Entry 8RIF (electron microscopy, 2.79 A resolution); this record covers chains 3 and 5 of the 14 polymer chains in the assembly.

[Chain 3]
Protein: DNA replication licensing factor MCM3
From: Saccharomyces cerevisiae
Notes: EC 3.6.4.12
Reference sequence: P24279 (MCM3_YEAST); residue numbers follow UniProt; this construct covers 1-971
Sequence (1006 residues; row label = number of the first residue in the row; numbers below 1 keep their minus sign (Met-34 is residue -34)):
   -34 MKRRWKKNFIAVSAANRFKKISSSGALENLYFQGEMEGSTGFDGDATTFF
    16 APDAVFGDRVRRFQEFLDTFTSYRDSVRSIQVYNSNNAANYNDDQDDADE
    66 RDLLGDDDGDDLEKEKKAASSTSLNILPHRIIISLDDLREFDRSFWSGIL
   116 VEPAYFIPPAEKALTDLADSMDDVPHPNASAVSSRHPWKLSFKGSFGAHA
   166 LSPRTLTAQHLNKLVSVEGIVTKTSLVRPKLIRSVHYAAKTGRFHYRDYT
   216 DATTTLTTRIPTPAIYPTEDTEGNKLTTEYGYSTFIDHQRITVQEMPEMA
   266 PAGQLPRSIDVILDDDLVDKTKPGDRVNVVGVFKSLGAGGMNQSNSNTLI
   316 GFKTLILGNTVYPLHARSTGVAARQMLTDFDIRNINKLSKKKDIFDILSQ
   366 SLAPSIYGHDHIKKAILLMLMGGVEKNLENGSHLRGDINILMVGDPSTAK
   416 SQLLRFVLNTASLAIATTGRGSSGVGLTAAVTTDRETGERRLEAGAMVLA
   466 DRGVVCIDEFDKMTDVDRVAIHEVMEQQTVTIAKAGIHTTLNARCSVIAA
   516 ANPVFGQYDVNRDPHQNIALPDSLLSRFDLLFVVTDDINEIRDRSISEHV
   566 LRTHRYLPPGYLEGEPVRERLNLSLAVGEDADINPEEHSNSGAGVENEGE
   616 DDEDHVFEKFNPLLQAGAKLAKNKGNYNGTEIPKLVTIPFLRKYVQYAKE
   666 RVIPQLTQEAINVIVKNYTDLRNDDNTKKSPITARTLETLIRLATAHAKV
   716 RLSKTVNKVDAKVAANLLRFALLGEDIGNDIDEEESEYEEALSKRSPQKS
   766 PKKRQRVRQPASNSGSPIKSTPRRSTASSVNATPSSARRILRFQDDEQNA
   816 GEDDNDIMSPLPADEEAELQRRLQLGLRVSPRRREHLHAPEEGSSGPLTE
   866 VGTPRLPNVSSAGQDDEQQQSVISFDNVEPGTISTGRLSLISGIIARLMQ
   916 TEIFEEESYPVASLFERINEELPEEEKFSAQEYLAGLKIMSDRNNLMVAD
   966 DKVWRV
Not modelled in the structure: -34 to 15, 54-89, 139-150, 309-314, 593-647, 739-971
Differences from the reference sequence: initiating methionine (-34); expression tag (-33 to 0)
Residues lining bound ligands:
  - ADP (adenosine-5'-diphosphate), molecule 1: Ser370, Ile371, Tyr372, His374, Asp410, Pro411, Ser412, Thr413, Ala414, Lys415, Ser416, Gln417, Ile561, Val565
  - ADP, molecule 2: Leu399, Glu491, Gln492, Arg542, Ala699, Arg700, Glu703
Swiss-Prot annotation at these positions:
  - motif: Ser541 to Asp544 (Arginine finger)
  - binding site (ATP): Gly409 to Ser416
  - modified residue: Ser761 (Phosphoserine), Ser777 (Phosphoserine), Ser781 (Phosphoserine), Thr868 (Phosphothreonine)
  - mutagenesis: Lys415 (K415A: No effect on MCM2-7 complex helicase activity. Loss of MCM2-7 complex helicase activity; when associated with MCM5 A-422. Reduces MCM2-7 complex helicase activity ...)

[Chain 5]
Protein: Minichromosome maintenance protein 5
From: Saccharomyces cerevisiae
Notes: EC 3.6.4.12
Reference sequence: P29496 (MCM5_YEAST); residue numbers follow UniProt; this construct covers 1-775
Sequence (775 residues; row label = number of the first residue in the row):
     1 MSFDRPEIYSAPVLQGESPNDDDNTEIIKSFKNFILEFRLDSQFIYRDQL
    51 RNNILVKNYSLTVNMEHLIGYNEDIYKKLSDEPSDIIPLFETAITQVAKR
   101 ISILSRAQSANNNDKDPENTSMDTDSLLLNSLPTFQLILNSNANQIPLRD
   151 LDSEHVSKIVRLSGIIISTSVLSSRATYLSIMCRNCRHTTSITINNFNSI
   201 TGNTVSLPRSCLSTIESESSMANESNIGDESTKKNCGPDPYIIIHESSKF
   251 IDQQFLKLQEIPELVPVGEMPRNLTMTCDRYLTNKVIPGTRVTIVGIYSI
   301 YNSKNGAGSGRSGGGNGGSGVAIRTPYIKILGIQSDVETSSIWNSVTMFT
   351 EEEEEEFLQLSRNPKLYEILTNSIAPSIFGNEDIKKAIVCLLMGGSKKIL
   401 PDGMRLRGDINVLLLGDPGTAKSQLLKFVEKVSPIAVYTSGKGSSAAGLT
   451 ASVQRDPMTREFYLEGGAMVLADGGVVCIDEFDKMRDEDRVAIHEAMEQQ
   501 TISIAKAGITTVLNSRTSVLAAANPIYGRYDDLKSPGDNIDFQTTILSRF
   551 DMIFIVKDDHNEERDISIANHVINIHTGNANAMQNQQEENGSEISIEKMK
   601 RYITYCRLKCAPRLSPQAAEKLSSNFVTIRKQLLINELESTERSSIPITI
   651 RQLEAIIRITESLAKLELSPIAQERHVDEAIRLFQASTMDAASQDPIGGL
   701 NQASGTSLSEIRRFEQELKRRLPIGWSTSYQTLRREFVDTHRFSQLALDK
   751 ALYALEKHETIQLRHQGQNIYRSGV
Not modelled in the structure: 1, 107-130, 201-203, 304-318, 700-775
Bound ions: Zn2+: Cys183, Cys186, Cys211, Cys236
Residues lining bound ligands:
  - ADP (adenosine-5'-diphosphate), molecule 1: Ser377, Ile378, Phe379, Asp417, Pro418, Gly419, Thr420, Ala421, Lys422, Ser423, Gln424, Ile568, His571, Val572
  - ADP, molecule 2: Leu406, Glu498, Gln499, Ile650, Arg651, Glu654
Swiss-Prot annotation at these positions:
  - motif: Ser548 to Asp551 (Arginine finger)
  - binding site (ATP): Gly416 to Ser423
  - mutagenesis: Lys422 (K422A: Loss of MCM2-7 complex helicase activity)

[How chain 3 and chain 5 interact]
Residue-residue contacts (110; chain 3 residue first):
  Tyr120(3) - Glu246(5)
  Tyr120(3) - Ser247(5)
  Thr172(3) - Asp252(5)
  Ala173(3) - Phe250(5)
  Ala173(3) - Ile251(5)
  Ala173(3) - Asp252(5)  hydrogen bond (backbone-side chain)
  Leu176(3) - Phe250(5)  hydrophobic
  Asn177(3) - His245(5)  hydrogen bond (side chain-backbone)
  Asn177(3) - Glu246(5)
  Asn177(3) - Ser248(5)
  Thr223(3) - Ile243(5)
  Thr223(3) - His245(5)
  Thr223(3) - Glu246(5)
  Arg224(3) - Ile242(5)
  Ile225(3) - Met182(5)  hydrophobic
  Ile225(3) - Arg184(5)
  Ile225(3) - Arg187(5)
  Gln259(3) - Glu461(5)
  Gln259(3) - Phe462(5)  hydrogen bond (side chain-backbone)
  Pro262(3) - Ile509(5)  hydrophobic
  Glu263(3) - Thr511(5)  hydrogen bond
  Ala265(3) - Trp343(5)
  Pro266(3) - Trp343(5)  hydrophobic
  Ala267(3) - Trp343(5)
  Gly268(3) - Leu464(5)  hydrogen bond (backbone-backbone)
  Gly268(3) - Glu465(5)
  Gln269(3) - Ile287(5)
  Pro271(3) - Tyr463(5)  hydrophobic
  Arg272(3) - Thr169(5)
  Arg272(3) - Ser170(5)  hydrogen bond (side chain-backbone)
  Arg272(3) - Val171(5)
  Arg291(3) - Thr510(5)  hydrogen bond (side chain-backbone)
  Arg291(3) - Thr511(5)
  Ser300(3) - His245(5)  hydrogen bond
  Ser300(3) - Phe250(5)
  Gly302(3) - His245(5)  hydrogen bond (backbone-side chain)
  Met306(3) - Leu179(5)  hydrophobic
  Met306(3) - Ser206(5)  hydrogen bond (backbone-side chain)
  Met306(3) - Leu207(5)  hydrogen bond (backbone-backbone)
  Gly316(3) - Ser173(5)  hydrogen bond (backbone-side chain)
  Gly316(3) - Ser174(5)
  Phe317(3) - Ser174(5)  hydrogen bond (backbone-backbone)
  Phe317(3) - His245(5)
  Phe317(3) - Phe250(5)  hydrophobic
  Thr319(3) - Ser174(5)
  Arg332(3) - Val512(5)
  Ser333(3) - Thr510(5)  hydrogen bond (backbone-side chain)
  Ser333(3) - Thr511(5)
  Ser333(3) - Val512(5)
  Pro369(3) - Asp402(5)
  Ser370(3) - Asp402(5)  hydrogen bond
  Ser370(3) - Met404(5)
  Pro411(3) - Thr545(5)
  Pro411(3) - Arg651(5)
  Ser412(3) - Thr649(5)
  Ser412(3) - Ile650(5)
  Ser412(3) - Arg651(5)
  Ser416(3) - Gln499(5)
  Gln417(3) - Met404(5)
  Gln417(3) - Gln499(5)
  Arg420(3) - Glu495(5)  salt bridge
  Arg420(3) - Thr501(5)  hydrogen bond
  Phe421(3) - Asp402(5)
  Asn424(3) - Gly403(5)  hydrogen bond (side chain-backbone)
  Ala431(3) - Ala505(5)
  Thr432(3) - Ala505(5)
  Thr433(3) - Val491(5)
  Ser437(3) - Ala505(5)  hydrogen bond (side chain-backbone)
  Ala445(3) - Ala507(5)  hydrophobic
  Ala459(3) - Ala507(5)
  Gln522(3) - Arg643(5)  hydrogen bond
  Ile553(3) - Leu634(5)
  Glu555(3) - Val627(5)
  Glu555(3) - Lys631(5)
  Asp558(3) - Phe626(5)
  Asp558(3) - Val627(5)
  Asp558(3) - Arg630(5)  salt bridge
  Arg559(3) - Ser623(5)  hydrogen bond
  Arg559(3) - Ser624(5)
  Arg559(3) - Val627(5)
  Ile561(3) - Ile650(5)  hydrophobic
  Ser562(3) - Ser623(5)  hydrogen bond
  Glu563(3) - Glu620(5)
  Glu563(3) - Ser623(5)
  Val565(3) - Glu654(5)
  Leu566(3) - Ala619(5)
  Leu566(3) - Leu653(5)  hydrophobic
  His569(3) - Lys398(5)  hydrogen bond
  His569(3) - Leu406(5)
  His569(3) - Glu654(5)  salt bridge
  His569(3) - Ile657(5)
  Arg570(3) - Leu614(5)
  Tyr571(3) - Leu400(5)  hydrophobic
  Tyr571(3) - Pro401(5)
  Tyr571(3) - Arg613(5)  hydrogen bond (backbone-side chain)
  Leu572(3) - Arg613(5)
  Glu578(3) - Arg613(5)
  Glu578(3) - Pro670(5)
  Glu578(3) - Ile671(5)
  Gly579(3) - Cys610(5)
  Gly579(3) - Ala611(5)  hydrogen bond (backbone-backbone)
  Pro581(3) - Lys609(5)
  Pro581(3) - Cys610(5)
  Pro581(3) - Ala611(5)  hydrophobic
  Val582(3) - Lys397(5)
  Glu584(3) - Lys397(5)  salt bridge
  Glu584(3) - Ile399(5)
  Glu584(3) - Arg405(5)  salt bridge
  Glu584(3) - Arg516(5)
  Ile653(3) - Pro401(5)
Interface residues without a listed pair, chain 3 (86 interface residues in all): Ala119, Thr187, Leu221, Thr222, Leu270, Leu301, Ala303, Asn307, Ile315, Thr334, Ile371, Leu423, Ile430, Arg435, Gly441, Glu458, Gly460, Asp473, Glu474, Gly521, Tyr523, Thr568, Pro573, Glu580
Interface residues without a listed pair, chain 5 (87 interface residues in all): Ala176, Val205, Ile244, Arg455, Asp456, Leu471, Asp487, His494, Ser503, Ile504, Lys506, Leu513, Pro616, Leu622, Glu661

[Overview]
86 residues of chain 3 face 87 of chain 5 across their interface; the contacts include 24 hydrogen bonds and 5
salt bridges. Polar pairs include Arg420(3)-Glu495(5), Asp558(3)-Arg630(5) and His569(3)-Glu654(5). One ADP
molecule is bound between chain 3 and chain 5.
Chain 3 is DNA replication licensing factor MCM3 and chain 5 is Minichromosome maintenance protein 5, both
from Saccharomyces cerevisiae; the structure, Cryo-EM structure of the MCM double hexamer loaded onto dsDNA,
was determined by electron microscopy, deposited together with 9I3I and 8RIG.
